6WCB - chains A and B; structure by electron microscopy, 3.17 A resolution.

== Chain A ==
Protein: Endosomal/lysosomal potassium channel TMEM175
Organism: Homo sapiens
UniProt: Q9BSA9 (TM175_HUMAN); the author numbering skips numbers that UniProt does not, so the offset changes along the chain: 1-472 = UniProt 1-472; 505-536 = UniProt 473-504
Sequence (504 residues; row label = number of the first residue in the row; note: 32 numbers in that range are skipped by the numbering (no residue carries them; nothing is unmodelled there)):
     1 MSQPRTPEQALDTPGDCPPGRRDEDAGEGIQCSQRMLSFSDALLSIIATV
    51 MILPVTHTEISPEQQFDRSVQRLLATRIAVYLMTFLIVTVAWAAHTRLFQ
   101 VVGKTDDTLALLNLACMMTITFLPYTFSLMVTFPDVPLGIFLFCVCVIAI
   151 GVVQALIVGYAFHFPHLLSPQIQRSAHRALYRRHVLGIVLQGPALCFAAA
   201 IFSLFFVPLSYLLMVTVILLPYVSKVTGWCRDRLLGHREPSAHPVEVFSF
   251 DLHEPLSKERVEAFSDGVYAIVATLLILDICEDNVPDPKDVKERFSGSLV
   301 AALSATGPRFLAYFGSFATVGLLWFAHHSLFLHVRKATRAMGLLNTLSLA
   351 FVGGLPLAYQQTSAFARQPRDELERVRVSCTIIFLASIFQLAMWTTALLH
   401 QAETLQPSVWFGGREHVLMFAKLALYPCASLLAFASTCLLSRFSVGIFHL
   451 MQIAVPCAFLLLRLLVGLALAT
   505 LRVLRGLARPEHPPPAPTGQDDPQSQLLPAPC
Disordered / not traced: 1-29, 174-253, 509-536
Curated features (UniProtKB/Swiss-Prot):
  - region: T58 to E63 (Short helix H1-1), Q65 to Q71 (Short helix H2-1), P288 to S296 (Short helix H1-2), S298 to S304 (Short helix H2-2)
  - motif: R35 to D41 (RxxxFSD motif 1), R260 to D266 (RxxxFSD motif 2)
  - site: I46 (Hydrophobic filter residue 1-1), V50 (Hydrophobic filter residue 2-1), L53 (Hydrophobic filter residue 3-1), I271 (Hydrophobic filter residue 1-2), L275 (Hydrophobic filter residue 2-2), L278 (Hydrophobic filter residue 3-2)
  - modified residue: T6 (Phosphothreonine)

== Chain B ==
Protein: Endosomal/lysosomal potassium channel TMEM175
Organism: Homo sapiens
UniProt: Q9BSA9 (TM175_HUMAN); residue numbers follow UniProt; this construct covers 1-504
Sequence (504 residues; each row starts with the number of its first residue):
     1 MSQPRTPEQALDTPGDCPPGRRDEDAGEGIQCSQRMLSFSDALLSIIATV
    51 MILPVTHTEISPEQQFDRSVQRLLATRIAVYLMTFLIVTVAWAAHTRLFQ
   101 VVGKTDDTLALLNLACMMTITFLPYTFSLMVTFPDVPLGIFLFCVCVIAI
   151 GVVQALIVGYAFHFPHLLSPQIQRSAHRALYRRHVLGIVLQGPALCFAAA
   201 IFSLFFVPLSYLLMVTVILLPYVSKVTGWCRDRLLGHREPSAHPVEVFSF
   251 DLHEPLSKERVEAFSDGVYAIVATLLILDICEDNVPDPKDVKERFSGSLV
   301 AALSATGPRFLAYFGSFATVGLLWFAHHSLFLHVRKATRAMGLLNTLSLA
   351 FVGGLPLAYQQTSAFARQPRDELERVRVSCTIIFLASIFQLAMWTTALLH
   401 QAETLQPSVWFGGREHVLMFAKLALYPCASLLAFASTCLLSRFSVGIFHL
   451 MQIAVPCAFLLLRLLVGLALATLRVLRGLARPEHPPPAPTGQDDPQSQLL
   501 PAPC
Disordered / not traced: 1-29, 174-253, 477-504
Curated features (UniProtKB/Swiss-Prot):
  - region: T58 to E63 (Short helix H1-1), Q65 to Q71 (Short helix H2-1), P288 to S296 (Short helix H1-2), S298 to S304 (Short helix H2-2)
  - motif: R35 to D41 (RxxxFSD motif 1), R260 to D266 (RxxxFSD motif 2)
  - site: I46 (Hydrophobic filter residue 1-1), V50 (Hydrophobic filter residue 2-1), L53 (Hydrophobic filter residue 3-1), I271 (Hydrophobic filter residue 1-2), L275 (Hydrophobic filter residue 2-2), L278 (Hydrophobic filter residue 3-2)
  - modified residue: T6 (Phosphothreonine)
  - natural variant: Q65 (Q65P: Associated with decreased risk for Parkinson disease), M393 (M393T: Associated with increased risk for Parkinson disease)
  - mutagenesis: R35 (R35A: Impaired potassium channel activity), S38 (S38A: Does not affect proton and potassium channel activity), F39 (F39V: Impaired potassium channel activity), S40 (S40A: Impaired potassium channel activity), D41 (D41A: Abolished proton permeability without altering potassium permeability; D41E/N: Impaired potassium channel activity), S45 to T49 (Decreased selectivity for potassium ion; when associated with A-274), S45 (S45A: Reduced potassium channel activity without altering proton channel activity; S45T: Decreased selectivity for potassium ion), I46 (I46A/V: Decreased channel activity; I46M: Abolished proton and potassium channel activity; when associated with M-271; I46N: Impaired selectivity; can conduct both K(+) and Na(+) ...), T49 (T49A: Decreased selectivity for potassium ion; T49V: Abolished potassium channel activity and decreased proton channel activity), V50 (V50A: Does not affect selectivity; when associated with A-275), L53 (L53A: Does not affect selectivity; when associated with A-278), S241 (S241A: Reduced channel activation, probably caused by decreased interaction with AKT1; when associated with A-338), 15 further mutagenesis entries in UniProt

== How chain A and chain B interact ==
Residue-residue contacts - 97 pairs, chain A then chain B:
  Q31(A) - L332(B)
  R35(A) - E262(B)
  R35(A) - S265(B)
  R35(A) - D266(B)  salt bridge
  R35(A) - W324(B)
  R35(A) - H327(B)  hydrogen bond
  R35(A) - H328(B)
  R35(A) - F331(B)
  M36(A) - W324(B)  hydrophobic
  F39(A) - D266(B)
  F39(A) - A270(B)
  F39(A) - W324(B)  hydrophobic
  L43(A) - T274(B)
  I46(A) - A270(B)  hydrophobic
  I46(A) - T274(B)
  I46(A) - L278(B)  hydrophobic
  V50(A) - L278(B)  hydrophobic
  M51(A) - C281(B)
  L53(A) - E282(B)
  H57(A) - E282(B)  salt bridge
  D107(A) - F325(B)
  D107(A) - K422(B)  salt bridge
  A110(A) - F325(B)  hydrophobic
  L111(A) - L322(B)  hydrophobic
  L111(A) - L460(B)  hydrophobic
  L114(A) - F317(B)
  L114(A) - G321(B)
  M118(A) - F314(B)  hydrophobic
  M118(A) - F317(B)  hydrophobic
  T121(A) - I277(B)
  T121(A) - Y313(B)  hydrogen bond
  F122(A) - Y313(B)  hydrophobic
  F122(A) - F314(B)  hydrophobic
  Y125(A) - I280(B)  hydrophobic
  Y125(A) - C281(B)  hydrophobic
  Y125(A) - N284(B)  hydrogen bond (side chain-backbone)
  Y125(A) - P286(B)
  Y125(A) - L303(B)
  Y125(A) - F310(B)
  L129(A) - L299(B)  hydrophobic
  L129(A) - L303(B)  hydrophobic
  F133(A) - P286(B)
  F133(A) - D287(B)
  F133(A) - P288(B)
  F133(A) - V291(B)  hydrophobic
  F133(A) - L299(B)  hydrophobic
  V136(A) - L299(B)  hydrophobic
  L138(A) - L303(B)  hydrophobic
  E262(A) - R35(B)
  S265(A) - R35(B)
  D266(A) - R35(B)  salt bridge
  D266(A) - F39(B)
  A270(A) - F39(B)
  A270(A) - I46(B)  hydrophobic
  T274(A) - L43(B)
  T274(A) - I46(B)
  I277(A) - I47(B)  hydrophobic
  I277(A) - T121(B)
  L278(A) - I46(B)  hydrophobic
  L278(A) - V50(B)  hydrophobic
  I280(A) - Y125(B)  hydrophobic
  C281(A) - M51(B)
  C281(A) - Y125(B)  hydrophobic
  E282(A) - L53(B)
  E282(A) - H57(B)  salt bridge
  N284(A) - Y125(B)  hydrogen bond (backbone-side chain)
  P286(A) - Y125(B)
  P286(A) - F133(B)
  D287(A) - F133(B)
  P288(A) - F133(B)
  V291(A) - F133(B)  hydrophobic
  L299(A) - L129(B)  hydrophobic
  L299(A) - V136(B)  hydrophobic
  L303(A) - Y125(B)
  L303(A) - L129(B)  hydrophobic
  L303(A) - L138(B)  hydrophobic
  F310(A) - F122(B)  hydrophobic
  F310(A) - Y125(B)
  Y313(A) - T121(B)  hydrogen bond
  Y313(A) - F122(B)  hydrophobic
  F314(A) - M118(B)  hydrophobic
  F314(A) - F122(B)  hydrophobic
  F317(A) - L114(B)
  F317(A) - M118(B)  hydrophobic
  G321(A) - L114(B)
  L322(A) - L111(B)  hydrophobic
  W324(A) - R35(B)
  W324(A) - M36(B)  hydrophobic
  W324(A) - F39(B)  hydrophobic
  F325(A) - D107(B)
  F325(A) - A110(B)  hydrophobic
  H327(A) - R35(B)  hydrogen bond
  H328(A) - R35(B)
  F331(A) - R35(B)
  L332(A) - Q31(B)
  K422(A) - D107(B)  salt bridge
  L460(A) - L111(B)  hydrophobic
Interface residues without a listed pair, chain A (70 interface residues in all): C32, Q34, A42, I47, P54, M117, P124, S128, T132, L142, Y269, I271, V285, V300, T306, F459, R463
Interface residues without a listed pair, chain B (70 interface residues in all): C32, Q34, A42, P54, M117, P124, S128, T132, L142, Y269, I271, V285, V300, T306, F459, R463

== In short ==
The chain A/chain B interface involves 70 residues from each chain, with 6 hydrogen bonds and 6 salt bridges.
Polar pairs include R35(A)-D266(B), H57(A)-E282(B) and D107(A)-K422(B). Curated annotation (UniProt) lists 28
mutagenesis sites on chain B.
Chain A and chain B are both Endosomal/lysosomal potassium channel TMEM175 (Homo sapiens); the structure,
Human open state TMEM175 in CsCl, was determined by electron microscopy, deposited together with 6WC9, 6WCA
and 6WCC.
